8JD1 - chains 2 and 3; structure by electron microscopy, 3.70 A resolution.

== Chain 2 ==
Molecule: Metabotropic glutamate receptor 2, Peptidyl-prolyl cis-trans isomerase FKBP1A
Source organism: Homo sapiens
Notes: EC 5.2.1.8
Reference sequence: chimeric construct of Q14416, P62942: residues 19-872 from Q14416 (GRM2_HUMAN) positions 19-872 (same numbers); residues 881-987 from P62942 positions 2-108 (UniProt number = residue number - 879)
Chain sequence (993 residues; numbered 9 to 1001; the number before each row is that of its first residue):
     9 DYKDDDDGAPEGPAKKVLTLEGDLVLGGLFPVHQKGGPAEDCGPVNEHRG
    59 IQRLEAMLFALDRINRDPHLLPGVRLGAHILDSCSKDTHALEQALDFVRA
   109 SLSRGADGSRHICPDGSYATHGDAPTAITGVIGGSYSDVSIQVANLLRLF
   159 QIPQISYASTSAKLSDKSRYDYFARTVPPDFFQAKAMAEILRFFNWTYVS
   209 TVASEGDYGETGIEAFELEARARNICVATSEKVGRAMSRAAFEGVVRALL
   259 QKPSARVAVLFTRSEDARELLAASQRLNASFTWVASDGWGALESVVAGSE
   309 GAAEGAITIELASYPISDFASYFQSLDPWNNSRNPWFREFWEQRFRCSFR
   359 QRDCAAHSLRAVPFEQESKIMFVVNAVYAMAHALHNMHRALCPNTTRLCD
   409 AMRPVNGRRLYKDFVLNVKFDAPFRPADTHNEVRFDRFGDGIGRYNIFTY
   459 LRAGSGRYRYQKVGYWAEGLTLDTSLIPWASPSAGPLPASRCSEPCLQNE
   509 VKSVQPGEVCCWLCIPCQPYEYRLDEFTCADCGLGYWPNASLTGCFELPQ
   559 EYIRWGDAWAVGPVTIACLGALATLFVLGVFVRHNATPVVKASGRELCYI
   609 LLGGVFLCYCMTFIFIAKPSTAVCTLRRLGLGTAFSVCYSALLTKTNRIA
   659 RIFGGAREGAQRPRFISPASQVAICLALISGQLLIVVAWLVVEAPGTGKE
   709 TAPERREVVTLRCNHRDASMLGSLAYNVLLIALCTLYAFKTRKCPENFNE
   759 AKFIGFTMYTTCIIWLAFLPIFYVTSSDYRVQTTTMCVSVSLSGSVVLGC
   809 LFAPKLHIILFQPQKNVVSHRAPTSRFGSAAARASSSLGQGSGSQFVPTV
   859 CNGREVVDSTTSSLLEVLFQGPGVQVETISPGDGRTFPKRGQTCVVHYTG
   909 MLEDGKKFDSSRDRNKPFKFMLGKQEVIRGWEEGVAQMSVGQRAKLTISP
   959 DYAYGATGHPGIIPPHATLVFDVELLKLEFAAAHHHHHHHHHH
Not modelled in the structure: 9-23, 42-52, 111-132, 662-673, 819-1001
Disulfides: Cys234-Cys518, Cys355-Cys362, Cys400-Cys407, Cys500-Cys519, Cys504-Cys522, Cys525-Cys537, Cys540-Cys553, Cys632-Cys721
Sequence notes: expression tag (9-18, 988-1001); linker (873-880)
Ligand contacts: glutamic acid (GLU): Arg57, Arg61, Ser143, Tyr144, Ser145, Ala166, Thr168, Ser169, Lys377
Swiss-Prot annotation at these positions:
  - region: Ala677 to Ala685 (Important for interaction with HTR2A)
  - binding site (L-glutamate): Arg57, Arg61, Ser145, Ala166, Thr168, Asp295, Lys377
  - glycosylation (N-linked (GlcNAc...) asparagine): Asn203, Asn286, Asn338, Asn402, Asn547
  - modified residue: Lys932 (N6-acetyllysine)
From the paper describing this entry:
  - mutagenesis - G663Q, N735S: increased signaling in response to glutamic acid

== Chain 3 ==
Molecule: Metabotropic glutamate receptor 3, Serine/threonine-protein kinase mTOR
Source organism: Homo sapiens
Notes: EC 2.7.11.1
Reference sequence: chimeric construct of Q14832, A0A8V8TRG9: residues 23-879 from Q14832 (GRM3_HUMAN) positions 23-879 (same numbers); residues 888-982 from A0A8V8TRG9 positions 1949-2043 (UniProt number = residue number + 1061)
Chain sequence (993 residues; numbered -8 to 984; the number before each row is that of its first residue; numbers below 1 keep their minus sign (Asp-8 is residue -8)):
    -8 DYKDDDDKGAPWSHPQFEKGSGSWSHPQFEKLGDHNFLRREIKIEGDLVL
    42 GGLFPINEKGTGTEECGRINEDRGIQRLEAMLFAIDEINKDDYLLPGVKL
    92 GVHILDTCSRDTYALEQSLEFVRASLTKVDEAEYMCPDGSYAIQENIPLL
   142 IAGVIGGSYSSVSIQVANLLRLFQIPQISYASTSAKLSDKSRYDYFARTV
   192 PPDFYQAKAMAEILRFFNWTYVSTVASEGDYGETGIEAFEQEARLRNICI
   242 ATAEKVGRSNIRKSYDSVIRELLQKPNARVVVLFMRSDDSRELIAAASRA
   292 NASFTWVASDGWGAQESIIKGSEHVAYGAITLELASQPVRQFDRYFQSLN
   342 PYNNHRNPWFRDFWEQKFQCSLQNKRNHRRVCDKHLAIDSSNYEQESKIM
   392 FVVNAVYAMAHALHKMQRTLCPNTTKLCDAMKILDGKKLYKDYLLKINFT
   442 APFNPNKDADSIVKFDTFGDGMGRYNVFNFQNVGGKYSYLKVGHWAETLS
   492 LDVNSIHWSRNSVPTSQCSDPCAPNEMKNMQPGDVCCWICIPCEPYEYLA
   542 DEFTCMDCGSGQWPTADLTGCYDLPEDYIRWEDAWAIGPVTIACLGFMCT
   592 CMVVTVFIKHNNTPLVKASGRELCYILLFGVGLSYCMTFFFIAKPSPVIC
   642 ALRRLGLGSSFAICYSALLTKTNCIARIFDGVKNGAQRPKFISPSSQVFI
   692 CLGLILVQIVMVSVWLILEAPGTRRYTLAEKRETVILKCNVKDSSMLISL
   742 TYDVILVILCTVYAFKTRKCPENFNEAKFIGFTMYTTCIIWLAFLPIFYV
   792 TSSDYRVQTTTMCISVSLSGFVVLGCLFAPKVHIILFQPQKNVVTHRLHL
   842 NRFSVSGTGTTYSQSSASTYVPTVCNGREVLDSTTSSLLEVLFQGPAILW
   892 HEMWHEGLEEASRLYFGERNVKGMFEVLEPLHAMMERGPQTLKETSFNQA
   942 YGRDLMEAQEWCRKYMKSGNVKDLTQAWDLYYHVFRRISKQEF
Not modelled in the structure: -8 to 29, 50-56, 121-136, 364-369, 665-680, 831-984
Disulfides: Cys57-Cys99, Cys240-Cys527, Cys361-Cys373, Cys412-Cys419, Cys509-Cys528, Cys513-Cys531, Cys534-Cys546, Cys549-Cys562, Cys641-Cys730
Sequence notes: expression tag (-8 to 22, 983-984); linker (880-887)
Ligand contacts: glutamic acid (GLU): Arg64, Arg68, Ser149, Tyr150, Ser151, Ala172, Thr174, Tyr222, Ser278, Asp301
Swiss-Prot annotation at these positions:
  - binding site (L-glutamate): Ser151, Ala172 to Thr174, Tyr222, Asp301, Lys389
  - glycosylation (N-linked (GlcNAc...) asparagine): Asn209, Asn292, Asn414, Asn439
From the paper describing this entry:
  - mutagenesis - F765S: unchanged signaling in response to glutamic acid
  - mutagenesis - D671G, D744N: increased signaling in response to glutamic acid

== Chain 2 / chain 3 interface ==
Contacting residue pairs (18; chain 2 residue first):
  Leu99(2) - Leu163(3)  hydrophobic
  Glu100(2) - Leu117(3)
  Leu103(2) - Leu117(3)  hydrophobic
  Leu103(2) - Phe164(3)  hydrophobic
  Arg107(2) - Leu117(3)
  Leu110(2) - Glu107(3)
  Leu110(2) - Leu110(3)  hydrophobic
  Gln150(2) - Leu163(3)
  Asn153(2) - Arg162(3)
  Asn153(2) - Leu163(3)
  Leu154(2) - Leu163(3)  hydrophobic
  Leu157(2) - Leu106(3)  hydrophobic
  Leu157(2) - Gln156(3)
  Leu157(2) - Asn159(3)
  Leu157(2) - Leu160(3)
  Phe158(2) - Leu110(3)  hydrophobic
  Ser176(2) - Arg183(3)
  Arg177(2) - Ser182(3)  hydrogen bond (side chain-backbone)
Interface residues without a listed pair, chain 2 (14 interface residues in all): Arg156, Val699
Interface residues without a listed pair, chain 3 (14 interface residues in all): Lys119, Val639

== Summary ==
Chain 2 and chain 3 each contribute 14 residues to their interface, with 1 hydrogen bond. Its one
hydrogen-bonded contact is Arg177(2)-Ser182(3). The paper reports that G663Q and N735S of chain 2 increase
signaling in response to glutamic acid; D671G and D744N of chain 3 increase signaling in response to glutamic
acid.
Chain 2 is Metabotropic glutamate receptor 2, Peptidyl-prolyl cis-trans isomerase FKBP1A and chain 3 is
Metabotropic glutamate receptor 3, Serine/threonine-protein kinase mTOR, both from Homo sapiens; the
structure, Cryo-EM structure of mGlu2-mGlu3 heterodimer in Rco state, was determined by electron microscopy
(same publication as 8JCU, 8JCV, 8JCW, 8JCX, 8JCY, 8JCZ and 6 further entries).
